3LG4 - chain A; structure by X-ray diffraction, 3.15 A resolution.

Chain A:
Name: Dihydrofolate reductase
Source organism: Staphylococcus aureus
Notes: EC 1.5.1.3
Reference sequence: P0A017 (DYR_STAAU); residues 0-157 here correspond to UniProt positions 1-158 (UniProt number = residue number + 1)
Chain sequence (168 residues; each row starts with the number of its first residue; numbering starts at 0):
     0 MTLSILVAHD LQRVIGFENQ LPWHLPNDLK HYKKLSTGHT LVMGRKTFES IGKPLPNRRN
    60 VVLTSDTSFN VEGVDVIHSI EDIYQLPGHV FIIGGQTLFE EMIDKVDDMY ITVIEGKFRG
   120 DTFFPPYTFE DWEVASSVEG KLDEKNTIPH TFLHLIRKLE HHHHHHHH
Unresolved in the structure: 0, 158-167
Differences from the reference sequence: engineered mutation Tyr-31 (Val32 in P0A017), Ile-92 (Phe93 in P0A017); expression tag (158-167)
Residues lining bound ligands:
  - 52V (5-[(3S)-3-(5-methoxy-2',6'-dimethylbiphenyl-3-yl)but-1-yn-1-yl]-6-methylpyrimidine-2,4-diamine): Leu-5, Val-6, Ala-7, Gln-19, Leu-20, His-23, Asp-27, Leu-28, Tyr-31, Thr-46, Ser-49, Ile-50, Ile-92, Thr-111
  - NADPH (NDP; NADPH dihydro-nicotinamide-adenine-dinucleotide phosphate): Val-6, Ala-7, Ile-14, Gly-15, Phe-16, Asn-18, Gln-19, Leu-20, Trp-22, Gly-43, Arg-44, Lys-45, Thr-46, Leu-62, Thr-63, Ser-64, Asp-65, His-77, Ser-78, Ile-79, Ile-92, Gly-93, Gly-94, Gln-95, Thr-96, Leu-97, Glu-100, Asp-120, Thr-121
UniProt features mapped onto this chain:
  - binding site (substrate): Leu-5, Val-6, Asp-27, Ser-49, Arg-57
  - binding site (NADP(+)): Val-6, Ala-7, Ile-14 to Gln-19, Gly-43 to Thr-46, Leu-62 to Asp-65, Glu-100, Thr-121
What the authors report for this chain:
  - binding site for 52V: Leu-20, Ile-92

Overview:
Chain A binds NADPH and compound 52V. UniProt lists 5 substrate-binding residues and 18 NADP+-binding
residues. The paper reports a binding site for 52V at Leu-20 and Ile-92.
Chain A is Dihydrofolate reductase (Staphylococcus aureus); the structure, Staphylococcus aureus V31Y, F92I
mutant dihydrofolate reductase complexed with NADPH and
5-[(3S)-3-(5-methoxy-2',6'-dimethylbiphenyl-3-yl)but-1-yn-1-yl]-6-methylpyrimidine-2,4-diamine, was determined
by X-ray diffraction (same publication as 3F0Q).
